3HS0 - chains F and I of the 4 polymer chains in the assembly; structure by X-ray diffraction, 3.00 A resolution.

[Chain F]
Name: Cobra venom factor
Source organism: Naja kaouthia
UniProtKB: Q91132 (CO3_NAJKA); residues 1-627 here correspond to UniProt positions 23-649 (UniProt number = residue number + 22)
Chain sequence (627 residues; row label = number of the first residue in the row):
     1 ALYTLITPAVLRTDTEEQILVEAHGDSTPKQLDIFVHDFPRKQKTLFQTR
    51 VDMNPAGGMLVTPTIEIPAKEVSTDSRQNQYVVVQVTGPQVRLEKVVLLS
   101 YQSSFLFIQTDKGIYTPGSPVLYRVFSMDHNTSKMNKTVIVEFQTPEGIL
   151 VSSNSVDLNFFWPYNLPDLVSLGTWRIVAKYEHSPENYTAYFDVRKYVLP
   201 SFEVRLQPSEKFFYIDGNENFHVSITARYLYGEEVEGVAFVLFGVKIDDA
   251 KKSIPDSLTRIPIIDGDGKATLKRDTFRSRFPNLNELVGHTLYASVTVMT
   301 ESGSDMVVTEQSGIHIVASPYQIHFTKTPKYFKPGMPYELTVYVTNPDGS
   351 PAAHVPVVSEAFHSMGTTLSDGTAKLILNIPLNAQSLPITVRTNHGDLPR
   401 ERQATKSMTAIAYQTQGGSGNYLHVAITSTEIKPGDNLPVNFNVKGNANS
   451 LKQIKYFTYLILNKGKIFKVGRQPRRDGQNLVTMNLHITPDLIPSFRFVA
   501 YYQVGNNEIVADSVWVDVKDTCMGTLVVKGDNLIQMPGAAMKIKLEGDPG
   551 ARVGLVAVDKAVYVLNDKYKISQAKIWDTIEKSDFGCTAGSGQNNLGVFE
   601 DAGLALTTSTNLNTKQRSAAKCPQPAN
Unresolved in the structure: 131-137, 625-627
Cystine bridges: C587-C622
Covalently attached groups: N-acetylglucosamine (NAG) linked to N187
Ion coordination: Mg2+: P494, D517, V518, D520
Swiss-Prot annotation at these positions:
  - binding site (Mg(2+)): P494, D517, V518, D520
  - glycosylation (N-linked (GlcNAc...) asparagine): N131, N136, N187

[Chain I]
Name: Complement factor B
Source organism: Homo sapiens
Notes: EC 3.4.21.47
UniProtKB: P00751 (CFAB_HUMAN); residues 1-739 here correspond to UniProt positions 26-764 (UniProt number = residue number + 25)
Chain sequence (741 residues; numbered 1 to 741; the number before each row is that of its first residue):
     1 TPWSLARPQGSCSLEGVEIKGGSFRLLQEGQALEYVCPSGFYPYPVQTRT
    51 CRSTGSWSTLKTQDQKTVRKAECRAIHCPRPHDFENGEYWPRSPYYNVSD
   101 EISFHCYDGYTLRGSANRTCQVNGRWSGQTAICDNGAGYCSNPGIPIGTR
   151 KVGSQYRLEDSVTYHCSRGLTLRGSQRRTCQEGGSWSGTEPSCQDSFMYD
   201 TPQEVAEAFLSSLTETIEGVDAEDGHGPGEQQKRKIVLDPSGSMNIYLVL
   251 DGSGSIGASDFTGAKKCLVNLIEKVASYGVKPRYGLVTYATYPKIWVKVS
   301 EADSSNADWVTKQLNEINYEDHKLKSGTNTKKALQAVYSMMSWPDDVPPE
   351 GWNRTRHVIILMTDGLHNMGGDPITVIDEIRDLLYIGKDRKNPREDYLDV
   401 YVFGVGPLVNQVNINALASKKDNEQHVFKVKDMENLEDVFYQMIDESQSL
   451 SLCGMVWEHRKGTDYHKQPWQAKISVIRPSKGHESCMGAVVSEYFVLTAA
   501 HCFTVDDKEHSIKVSVGGEKRDLEIEVVLFHPNYNINGKKEAGIPEFYDY
   551 DVALIKLKNKLKYGQTIRPICLPCTEGTTRALRLPPTTTCQQQKEELLPA
   601 QDIKALFVSEEEKKLTRKEVYIKNGDKKGSCERDAQYAPGYDKVKDISEV
   651 VTPRFLCTGGVSPYADPNTCRGDSGGPLIVHKRSRFIQVGVISWGVVDVC
   701 KNQKRQKQVPAHARDFHINLFQVLPWLKEKLQDEDLGFLAA
Unresolved in the structure: 1-10, 217-232, 345-346, 479-482, 506-509, 741
Differences from the reference sequence: engineered mutation G254 (Asp279 in P00751), D260 (Asn285 in P00751); insertion (740-741)
Cystine bridges: C12-C51, C37-C73, C78-C120, C106-C133, C140-C180, C166-C193, C453-C571, C486-C502, C574-C590, C631-C657, C670-C700
Covalently attached groups: N-acetylglucosamine (NAG) linked to N97, N117
Ion coordination: Mg2+: S253, S255, T328 (shared with 1 residue of chain H)
Swiss-Prot annotation at these positions:
  - active site (Charge relay system): H501, D551, S674
  - binding site (Mg(2+)): S253, S255, T328
  - binding site (Mn(2+)): S253, S255, T328
  - site: R234, K235 (Cleavage)
  - glycosylation: N97 (N-linked (GlcNAc...) asparagine), N117 (N-linked (GlcNAc...) asparagine), K266 (N-linked (Glc) (glycation) lysine), N353 (N-linked (GlcNAc...) asparagine)
From the paper describing this entry:
  - mutagenesis - D254G/N260D: increased stability in response to pro-convertase (citing earlier work)

[Chain F / chain I interface]
Pairs across the interface (11):
  P120(F) with Y110(I)
  L122(F) with Y110(I)
  R124(F) with D108(I), salt bridge
  F160(F) with G109(I)
  F161(F) with G109(I)
  W162(F) with N135(I)
  P163(F) with Y110(I)
  N165(F) with N135(I), hydrogen bond
  L166(F) with Q155(I)
  P167(F) with Q155(I)
  D168(F) with Q155(I)
Interface residues without a listed pair, chain F (12 interface residues in all): G538
Interface residues without a listed pair, chain I (8 interface residues in all): R92, Y107, A137

[Summary]
Chain F and chain I form an interface of 12 and 8 residues respectively, with 1 hydrogen bond and 1 salt
bridge. Polar contacts include R124(F)-D108(I) and N165(F)-N135(I). Covalently linked N-acetylglucosamine: at
N187(F). N-acetylglucosamine is covalently linked to N97(I) and N117(I). From the paper: D254G/N260D of chain
I increase stability in response to pro-convertase.
Here chain F is Cobra venom factor (Naja kaouthia) and chain I is Complement factor B (Homo sapiens). Entry
3HS0 (Cobra Venom Factor (CVF) in complex with human factor B) was determined by X-ray diffraction, deposited
together with 3HRZ.
